PDB entry 6OY5 | X-ray diffraction, 3.10 A resolution | chains D and F of the 9 polymer chains in the assembly

[Chain D]
Name: DNA-directed RNA polymerase subunit beta'
Source organism: Thermus thermophilus
Notes: EC 2.7.7.6
UniProt: Q8RQE8 (RPOC_THET8); numbering as in UniProt (aligned over 1-1524)
Chain sequence (1524 residues; numbered 1 to 1524; the number before each row is that of its first residue):
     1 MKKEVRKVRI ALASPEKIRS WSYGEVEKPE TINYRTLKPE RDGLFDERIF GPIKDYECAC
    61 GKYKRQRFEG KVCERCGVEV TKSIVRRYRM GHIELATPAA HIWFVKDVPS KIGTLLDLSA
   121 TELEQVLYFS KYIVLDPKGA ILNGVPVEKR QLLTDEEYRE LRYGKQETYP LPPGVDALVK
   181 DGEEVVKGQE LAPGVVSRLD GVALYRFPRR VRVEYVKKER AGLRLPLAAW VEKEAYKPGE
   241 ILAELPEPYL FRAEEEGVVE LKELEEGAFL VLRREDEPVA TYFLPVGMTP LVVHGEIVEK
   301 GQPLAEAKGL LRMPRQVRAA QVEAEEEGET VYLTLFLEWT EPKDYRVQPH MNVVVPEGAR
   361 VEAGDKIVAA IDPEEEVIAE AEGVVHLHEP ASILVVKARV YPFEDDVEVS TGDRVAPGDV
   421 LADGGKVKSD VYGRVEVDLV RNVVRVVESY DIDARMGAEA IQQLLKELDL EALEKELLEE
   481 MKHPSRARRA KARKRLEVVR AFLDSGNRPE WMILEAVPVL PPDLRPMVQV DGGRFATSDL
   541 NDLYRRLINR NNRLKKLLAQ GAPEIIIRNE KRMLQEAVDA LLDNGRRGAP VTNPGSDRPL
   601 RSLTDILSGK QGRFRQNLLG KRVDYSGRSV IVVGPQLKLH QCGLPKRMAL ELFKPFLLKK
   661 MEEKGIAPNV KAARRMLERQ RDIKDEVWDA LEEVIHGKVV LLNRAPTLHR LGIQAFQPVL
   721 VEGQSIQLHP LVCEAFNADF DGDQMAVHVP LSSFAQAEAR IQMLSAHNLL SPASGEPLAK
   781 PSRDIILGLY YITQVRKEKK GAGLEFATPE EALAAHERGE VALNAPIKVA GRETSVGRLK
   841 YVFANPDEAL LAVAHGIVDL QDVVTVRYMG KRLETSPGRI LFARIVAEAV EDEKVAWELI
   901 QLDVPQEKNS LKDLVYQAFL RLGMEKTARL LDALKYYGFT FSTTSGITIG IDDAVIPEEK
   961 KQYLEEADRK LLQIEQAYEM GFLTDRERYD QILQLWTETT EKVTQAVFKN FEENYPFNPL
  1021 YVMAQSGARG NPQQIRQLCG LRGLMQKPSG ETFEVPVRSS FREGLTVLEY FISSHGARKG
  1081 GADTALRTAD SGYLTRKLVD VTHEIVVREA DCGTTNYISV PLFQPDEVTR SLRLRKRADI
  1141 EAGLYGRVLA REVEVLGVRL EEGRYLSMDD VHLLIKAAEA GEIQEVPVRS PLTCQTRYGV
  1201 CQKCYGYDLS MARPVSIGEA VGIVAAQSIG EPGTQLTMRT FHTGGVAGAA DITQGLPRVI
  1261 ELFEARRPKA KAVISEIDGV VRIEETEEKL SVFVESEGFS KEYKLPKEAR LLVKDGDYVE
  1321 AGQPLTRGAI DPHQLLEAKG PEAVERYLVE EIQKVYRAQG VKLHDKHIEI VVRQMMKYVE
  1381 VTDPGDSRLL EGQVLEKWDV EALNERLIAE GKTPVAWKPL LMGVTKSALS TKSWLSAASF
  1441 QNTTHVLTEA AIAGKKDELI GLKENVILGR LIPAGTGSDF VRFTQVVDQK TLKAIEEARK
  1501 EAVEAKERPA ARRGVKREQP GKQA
Unresolved in the structure: 1-2, 1238-1253, 1503-1524
Bound ions: Zn2+ site 1: Cys-58, Cys-60, Cys-73, Cys-76; Mg2+ site 1: Asp-739, Asp-741, Asp-743 (shared with 1 residue of chain I); Mg2+ site 2: Asp-739 (together with GTP); Mg2+ site 3: Lys-840 (shared with 1 residue of chain B); Zn2+ site 2: Cys-1112, Cys-1194, Cys-1201, Cys-1204
Ligand contacts: GTP (guanosine-5'-triphosphate): Arg-704, Pro-706, Asn-737, Asp-739, Asp-741, Arg-783, Arg-1029

[Chain F]
Name: RNA polymerase sigma factor SigA
Source organism: Thermus thermophilus
UniProt: Q72L95 (SIGA_THET2); numbering as in UniProt (aligned over 1-423)
Chain sequence (423 residues; numbered 1 to 423; the number before each row is that of its first residue):
     1 MKKSKRKNAQ AQEAQETEVL VQEEAEELPE FPEGEPDPDL EDPDLTLEDD LLDLPEEGEG
    61 LDLEEEEEDL PIPKISTSDP VRQYLHEIGQ VPLLTLEEEV ELARKVEEGM EAIKKLSEIT
   121 GLDPDLIREV VRAKILGSAR VRHIPGLKET LDPKTVEEID QKLKSLPKEH KRYLHIAREG
   181 EAARQHLIEA NLRLVVSIAK KYTGRGLSFL DLIQEGNQGL IRAVEKFEYK RRFKFSTYAT
   241 WWIRQAINRA IADQARTIRI PVHMVETINK LSRTARQLQQ ELGREPTYEE IAEAMGPGWD
   301 AKRVEETLKI AQEPVSLETP IGDEKDSFYG DFIPDEHLPS PVDAATQSLL SEELEKALSK
   361 LSEREAMVLK LRKGLIDGRE HTLEEVGAFF GVTRERIRQI ENKALRKLKY HESRTRKLRD
   421 FLD
Unresolved in the structure: 1-77
Construct notes: conflict Thr-46 (Ala in Q72L95)
Swiss-Prot annotation at these positions:
  - DNA-binding region: Leu-383 to Asn-402 (H-T-H motif)
  - region: Ser-78 to Ile-113 (Sigma-70 factor domain-1)
  - motif: Asp-211 to Gln-214 (Interaction with polymerase core subunit RpoC)

[How chain D and chain F interact]
Contacting residue pairs (132):
  Glu-30(D) with Arg-259(F)
  Thr-31(D) with Thr-257(F), hydrogen bond (side chain-backbone); Ile-258(F)
  Ile-32(D) with Ile-258(F)
  Tyr-34(D) with Arg-259(F); Ile-260(F), hydrophobic; Pro-261(F); Met-264(F); Ile-310(F), hydrophobic
  Arg-35(D) with Ile-310(F)
  Ile-53(D) with His-337(F)
  Arg-65(D) with Ile-376(F); Asp-377(F); Gly-378(F)
  Gln-66(D) with Ile-376(F)
  Arg-67(D) with Ile-376(F); Asp-377(F); Arg-379(F)
  Ser-83(D) with His-337(F), hydrogen bond
  Tyr-128(D) with Gln-83(F)
  Phe-129(D) with Gln-83(F); Glu-87(F)
  Ser-130(D) with Gln-83(F)
  Arg-159(D) with Gln-90(F)
  Arg-206(D) with Glu-101(F), salt bridge
  Phe-207(D) with Glu-97(F); Glu-98(F); Glu-101(F)
  Arg-209(D) with Glu-97(F), salt bridge
  His-350(D) with Arg-232(F)
  Asn-352(D) with Arg-104(F)
  Ile-371(D) with Lys-230(F); Arg-232(F)
  Asp-372(D) with Arg-232(F), salt bridge
  Glu-375(D) with Arg-232(F), salt bridge
  Asp-406(D) with Lys-168(F); Lys-171(F), salt bridge
  Val-407(D) with Lys-171(F), hydrogen bond (backbone-side chain); His-175(F)
  Glu-408(D) with Lys-171(F), salt bridge
  Val-409(D) with His-175(F)
  Ser-410(D) with Leu-174(F); His-175(F), hydrogen bond; Arg-178(F)
  Thr-411(D) with Arg-178(F), hydrogen bond (backbone-side chain); Glu-179(F)
  Asp-413(D) with Lys-134(F); Lys-164(F), salt bridge; Arg-178(F), salt bridge
  Val-437(D) with His-175(F)
  Leu-439(D) with Arg-172(F)
  Pro-526(D) with Leu-317(F), hydrophobic
  Met-527(D) with Thr-257(F); Ile-258(F), hydrophobic
  Val-530(D) with Tyr-329(F); Ile-333(F), hydrophobic
  Arg-534(D) with Gln-312(F); Glu-313(F), hydrogen bond (side chain-backbone)
  Phe-535(D) with Pro-314(F); Val-315(F), hydrogen bond (backbone-backbone)
  Ala-536(D) with Val-315(F); Leu-317(F), hydrophobic
  Thr-537(D) with Val-315(F), hydrogen bond (backbone-backbone); Ser-316(F); Leu-317(F), hydrogen bond (backbone-backbone)
  Ser-538(D) with Glu-318(F)
  Asp-539(D) with Ser-316(F), hydrogen bond; Glu-318(F), hydrogen bond (backbone-side chain)
  Asp-542(D) with Thr-257(F), hydrogen bond
  Arg-545(D) with Gln-254(F), hydrogen bond (side chain-backbone); Arg-256(F), hydrogen bond (side chain-backbone); Thr-257(F)
  Asn-549(D) with Gln-254(F)
  Arg-550(D) with Ser-208(F), hydrogen bond; Asp-211(F), salt bridge
  Arg-553(D) with Asp-211(F), salt bridge; Gln-214(F); Glu-215(F), salt bridge; Gln-218(F)
  Lys-556(D) with Gln-218(F)
  Leu-557(D) with Gln-214(F)
  Leu-558(D) with Arg-140(F)
  Ala-559(D) with Ile-144(F), hydrophobic
  Gln-560(D) with Arg-132(F); Arg-184(F), hydrogen bond (backbone-side chain); Arg-222(F)
  Gly-561(D) with Arg-140(F); Arg-184(F); Gln-185(F), hydrogen bond (backbone-side chain)
  Ala-562(D) with Arg-140(F), hydrogen bond (backbone-side chain); Ile-221(F), hydrophobic
  Pro-563(D) with Gln-185(F); Ile-188(F), hydrophobic; Glu-189(F)
  Glu-564(D) with Arg-140(F), salt bridge
  Ile-565(D) with Glu-87(F); Glu-189(F)
  Ile-566(D) with Ile-188(F), hydrophobic; Leu-192(F), hydrophobic; Gln-214(F); Asn-217(F)
  Ile-567(D) with Arg-140(F)
  Arg-568(D) with Glu-87(F), salt bridge
  Asn-569(D) with Tyr-84(F); Leu-210(F); Gln-214(F), hydrogen bond
  Glu-570(D) with Gln-214(F), hydrogen bond
  Arg-572(D) with Pro-80(F); Gln-83(F); Glu-87(F), salt bridge
  Met-573(D) with Leu-210(F), hydrophobic; Asp-211(F); Gln-214(F)
  Glu-576(D) with Pro-80(F)
  Arg-598(D) with Ser-316(F), hydrogen bond; Glu-318(F); Pro-320(F)
  Arg-601(D) with Glu-318(F); Phe-328(F)
  Gln-611(D) with Asp-326(F)
  Glu-662(D) with Lys-417(F), salt bridge
  Pro-668(D) with Arg-416(F); Lys-417(F)
  Asn-669(D) with Lys-417(F); Asp-420(F)
  Lys-671(D) with Asp-420(F), hydrogen bond (side chain-backbone); Phe-421(F); Asp-423(F), salt bridge
  Ala-672(D) with Asp-420(F)
  Arg-674(D) with Val-342(F)
  Arg-675(D) with Asp-420(F), hydrogen bond (side chain-backbone); Asp-423(F), salt bridge
Other interface residues (no listed pair), chain D (84 interface residues in all): Ile-84, Glu-156, Pro-349, Ala-391, Asp-405, Gly-412, Arg-434, Gly-533, Lys-555, Arg-587, Pro-594
Other interface residues (no listed pair), chain F (88 interface residues in all): Ser-78, Val-91, Leu-96, Val-100, Glu-129, Ile-135, Leu-136, Arg-142, Pro-145, Gly-206, Ile-213, Tyr-229, Ala-255, Lys-309, Lys-325, Ser-327, Leu-338, Leu-375, Leu-422

[Summary]
Chain D and chain F form an interface of 84 and 88 residues respectively; the contacts include 23 hydrogen
bonds and 17 salt bridges. Polar contacts include Arg-206(D)/Glu-101(F), Arg-209(D)/Glu-97(F) and
Asp-372(D)/Arg-232(F). Ligands of chain D: GTP.
Here chain D is DNA-directed RNA polymerase subunit beta' and chain F is RNA polymerase sigma factor SigA,
both from Thermus thermophilus. Entry 6OY5 (X-ray crystal structure of a bacterial reiterative transcription
complex of pyrG promoter at 3 min) was determined by X-ray diffraction together with 6OVR, 6OVY, 6OW3, 6OY6,
6OY7, 6P70 and 6P71 from the same study.
